Entry 7NKL (electron microscopy, 3.67 A resolution); this record covers chains b and d of the 8 polymer chains in the assembly.

# Chain b
Protein: ATP synthase subunit b
From: Mycolicibacterium smegmatis (strain ATCC 700084 / mc(2)155)
Notes: engineered mutation(s): C-ter 10His tag
Reference sequence: A0R204 (ATPF_MYCS2); residue numbers follow UniProt; this construct covers 1-170
Sequence (180 residues; numbered 1 to 180; the number before each row is that of its first residue):
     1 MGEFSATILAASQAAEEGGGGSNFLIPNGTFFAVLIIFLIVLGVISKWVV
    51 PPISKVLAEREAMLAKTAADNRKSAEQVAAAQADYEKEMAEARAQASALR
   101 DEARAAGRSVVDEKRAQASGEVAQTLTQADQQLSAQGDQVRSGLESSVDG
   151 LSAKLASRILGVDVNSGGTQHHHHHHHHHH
Unresolved in the structure: 1-133, 167-180
Construct notes: expression tag (171-180)

# Chain d
Protein: ATP synthase subunit b-delta
From: Mycolicibacterium smegmatis (strain ATCC 700084 / mc(2)155)
Reference sequence: A0R203 (ATPFD_MYCS2); residue numbers follow UniProt; this construct covers 1-445
Sequence (445 residues; numbered 1 to 445; the number before each row is that of its first residue):
     1 MSIFIGQLIGFAVIAFIIVKWVVPPVRTLMRNQQEAVRAALAESAEAAKK
    51 LADADAMHAKALADAKAESEKVTEEAKQDSERIAAQLSEQAGSEAERIKA
   101 QGAQQIQLMRQQLIRQLRTGLGAEAVNKAAEIVRAHVADPQAQSATVDRF
   151 LSELEQMAPSSVVIDTAATSRLRAASRQSLAALVEKFDSVAGGLDADGLT
   201 NLADELASVAKLLLSETALNKHLAEPTDDSAPKVRLLERLLSDKVSATTL
   251 DLLRTAVSNRWSTESNLIDAVEHTARLALLKRAEIAGEVDEVEEQLFRFG
   301 RVLDAEPRLSALLSDYTTPAEGRVALLDKALTGRPGVNQTAAALLSQTVG
   351 LLRGERADEAVIDLAELAVSRRGEVVAHVSAAAELSDAQRTRLTEVLSRI
   401 YGRPVSVQLHVDPELLGGLSITVGDEVIDGSIASRLAAAQTGLPD
Unresolved in the structure: 1-110, 162-168, 445

# How chain b and chain d interact
Residue-residue contacts (27):
  Gly137(b) - Leu117(d)
  Val140(b) - Leu117(d)  hydrophobic
  Arg141(b) - Gln116(d)  hydrogen bond (side chain-backbone)
  Arg141(b) - Leu117(d)
  Leu144(b) - Leu121(d)  hydrophobic
  Val148(b) - Leu121(d)  hydrophobic
  Val148(b) - Lys128(d)
  Ser152(b) - Ala125(d)
  Ser152(b) - Lys128(d)
  Ser152(b) - Ala129(d)
  Ser152(b) - Ile132(d)
  Leu155(b) - Val126(d)  hydrophobic
  Leu155(b) - Ala129(d)  hydrophobic
  Ala156(b) - Ala129(d)
  Ala156(b) - Ile132(d)  hydrophobic
  Ala156(b) - Val133(d)  hydrophobic
  Arg158(b) - Arg435(d)
  Ile159(b) - Val133(d)  hydrophobic
  Ile159(b) - Arg435(d)  hydrogen bond (backbone-side chain)
  Leu160(b) - Val133(d)  hydrophobic
  Leu160(b) - His136(d)
  Leu160(b) - Val137(d)  hydrophobic
  Leu160(b) - Thr146(d)
  Leu160(b) - Arg149(d)  hydrogen bond (backbone-side chain)
  Val162(b) - Arg149(d)
  Val164(b) - Ile132(d)  hydrophobic
  Ser166(b) - Ile132(d)
Other interface residues (no listed pair), chain b (17 interface residues in all): Asp149, Leu151, Ala153
Other interface residues (no listed pair), chain d (19 interface residues in all): Leu113, Gly120, Glu124, Ile432, Ala439

# Summary
17 residues of chain b face 19 of chain d across their interface; the contacts include 3 hydrogen bonds. Among
the polar pairs are Arg141(b)-Gln116(d), Ile159(b)-Arg435(d) and Leu160(b)-Arg149(d).
Here chain b is ATP synthase subunit b and chain d is ATP synthase subunit b-delta, both from
Mycolicibacterium smegmatis (strain ATCC 700084 / mc(2)155). Entry 7NKL (Mycobacterium smegmatis ATP synthase
b-delta state 2) was determined by electron microscopy together with 7NJK, 7NJL, 7NJM, 7NJN, 7NJO, 7NJP and 20
further entries from the same study.
